6ZLG - chains Q and S of the 24 polymer chains in the assembly; structure by electron microscopy, 3.00 A resolution.

[Chain Q (and S)]
Molecule: Ferritin
Source organism: Mus musculus
Notes: chain S of this document is another copy of the same molecule, construct and numbering; everything in this record applies to it too
UniProt: Q9CPX4 (Q9CPX4_MOUSE); residues 1-183 here = UniProt positions 1-183
Amino-acid sequence (216 residues; each row starts with the number of its first residue; numbers below 1 keep their minus sign (Met-19 is residue -19)):
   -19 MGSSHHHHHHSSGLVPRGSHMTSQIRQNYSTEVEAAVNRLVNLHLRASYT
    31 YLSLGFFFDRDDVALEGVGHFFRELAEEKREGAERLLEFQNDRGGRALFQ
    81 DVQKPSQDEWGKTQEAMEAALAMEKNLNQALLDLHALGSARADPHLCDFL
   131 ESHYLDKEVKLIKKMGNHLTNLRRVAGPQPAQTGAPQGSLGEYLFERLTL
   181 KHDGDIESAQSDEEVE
Unresolved in the structure: -19 to 0, 157-168, 183-196
Sequence notes: initiating methionine (-19); expression tag (-18 to 0, 184-196)

[Chain Q / chain S interface]
Residue-residue contacts (24):
  Leu101(Q) - Gln4(S)
  Lys105(Q) - Gln4(S)  hydrogen bond (side chain-backbone)
  Lys105(Q) - Arg6(S)
  Lys105(Q) - Gln7(S)  hydrogen bond (backbone-side chain)
  Asn108(Q) - Gln7(S)  hydrogen bond
  Gln109(Q) - Gln7(S)
  Leu112(Q) - Asn8(S)
  Leu112(Q) - Pro124(S)
  His115(Q) - Pro124(S)
  Glu131(Q) - Pro124(S)
  Glu131(Q) - Asp128(S)
  Leu135(Q) - Pro124(S)  hydrophobic
  Asp136(Q) - His125(S)  salt bridge
  Val139(Q) - His125(S)
  Lys140(Q) - Asp72(S)  salt bridge
  Ile142(Q) - Ile5(S)
  Lys143(Q) - Ile5(S)
  Lys143(Q) - Asn71(S)
  Lys143(Q) - Asp72(S)
  Gly146(Q) - Gln4(S)  hydrogen bond (backbone-side chain)
  Gly146(Q) - Ile5(S)
  Leu149(Q) - Gln4(S)
  Thr150(Q) - Gln4(S)  hydrogen bond
  Arg153(Q) - Gln4(S)  hydrogen bond
Interface residues without a listed pair, chain S (12 interface residues in all): Arg73, Glu131

[Overview]
The interface between chain Q and chain S involves 17 residues on one side and 12 on the other; the contacts
include 6 hydrogen bonds and 2 salt bridges. Among the polar pairs are Asp136(Q)-His125(S), Lys140(Q)-Asp72(S)
and Lys105(Q)-Gln4(S).
Chain Q and chain S are both Ferritin (Mus musculus); the structure, Folding of an iron binding peptide in
response to sedimentation is resolved using ferritin as a ..., was determined by electron microscopy (same
publication as 6ZLQ, 6ZH5 and 6Z3D).
